7VKG - chain A; structure by X-ray diffraction, 1.83 A resolution.

== Chain A ==
Name: Protein AF-9
Source organism: Homo sapiens
UniProt: P42568 (AF9_HUMAN); residues -3 to 134 here correspond to UniProt positions 1-138 (UniProt number = residue number + 4)
Chain sequence (138 residues; numbered -3 to 134; the number before each row is that of its first residue; numbers below 1 keep their minus sign (Met-3 is residue -3)):
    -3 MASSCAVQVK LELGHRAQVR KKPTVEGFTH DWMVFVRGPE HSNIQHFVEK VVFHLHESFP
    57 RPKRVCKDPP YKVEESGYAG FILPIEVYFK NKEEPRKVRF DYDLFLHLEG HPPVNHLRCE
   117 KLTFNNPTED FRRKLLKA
Unresolved in the structure: -3 to 0
Residues lining bound ligands: 7IV (N-(4-chlorophenyl)-2-phenylmethoxy-ethanamide): Glu22, Phe24, His52, Ser54, Phe55, Pro56, Ser72, Gly73, Tyr74, Ala75, Gly76, Phe77
UniProt features mapped onto this chain:
  - region (Histone H3K9cr binding): Tyr74 to Gly76, Leu102 to Leu104
  - site (Histone H3K9cr binding): Ser54, Asp99
Reported in the primary citation:
  - binding site for 7IV: Phe24, Pro56

== In short ==
Bound to chain A: compound 7IV. The paper reports a binding site for 7IV at Phe24 and Pro56.
Chain A is Protein AF-9 (Homo sapiens); the structure, Crystal structure of AF9 YEATS domain in complex with
Compound 10, was determined by X-ray diffraction together with 7VKH from the same study.
